Entry 7QEE (X-ray diffraction, 2.37 A resolution); this record covers chain A.

[Chain A]
Protein: SN243
Organism: Synthetic construct
Notes: engineered mutation(s): D415N
Sequence (759 residues; row label = number of the first residue in the row):
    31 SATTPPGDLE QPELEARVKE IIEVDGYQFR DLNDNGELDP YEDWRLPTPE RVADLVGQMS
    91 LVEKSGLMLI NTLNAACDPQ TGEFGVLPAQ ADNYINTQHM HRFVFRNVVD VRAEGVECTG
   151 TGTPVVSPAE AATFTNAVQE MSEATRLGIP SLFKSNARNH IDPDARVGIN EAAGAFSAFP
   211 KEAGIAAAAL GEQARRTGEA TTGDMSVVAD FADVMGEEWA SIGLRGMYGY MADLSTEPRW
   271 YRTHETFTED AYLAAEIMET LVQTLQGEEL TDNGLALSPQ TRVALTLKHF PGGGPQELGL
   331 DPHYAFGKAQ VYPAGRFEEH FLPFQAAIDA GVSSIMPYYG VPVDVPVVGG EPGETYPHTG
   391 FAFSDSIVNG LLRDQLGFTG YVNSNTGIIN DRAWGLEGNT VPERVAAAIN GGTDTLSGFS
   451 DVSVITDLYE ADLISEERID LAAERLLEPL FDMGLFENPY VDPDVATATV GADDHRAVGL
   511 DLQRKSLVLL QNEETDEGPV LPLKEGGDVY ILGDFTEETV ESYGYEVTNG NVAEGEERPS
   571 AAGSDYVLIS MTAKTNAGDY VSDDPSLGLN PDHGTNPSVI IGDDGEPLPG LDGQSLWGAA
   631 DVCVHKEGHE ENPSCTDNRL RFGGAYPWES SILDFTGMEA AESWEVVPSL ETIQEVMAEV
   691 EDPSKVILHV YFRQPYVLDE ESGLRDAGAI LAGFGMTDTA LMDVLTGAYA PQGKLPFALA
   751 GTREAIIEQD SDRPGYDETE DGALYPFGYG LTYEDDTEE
Not modelled in the structure: 31-39, 194-202, 786-789
Disulfides: Cys107-Cys148, Cys633-Cys645
Ion coordination: Zn2+ site 1 near Asp55 (its only coordinating residue here); Zn2+ site 2: Asn63, Asn65, Glu67, Glu72; Zn2+ site 3 near His131 (its only coordinating residue here); Zn2+ site 4: Thr266, Gln759, Asp760, Arg763; Zn2+ site 5 near Glu289 (its only coordinating residue here); Zn2+ site 6: Gln326, Leu330, Gly337, Ala339; Zn2+ site 7 near His505 (its only coordinating residue here); Zn2+ site 8: Glu551 (shared with 2 residues of chain B); Zn2+ site 9 near Glu556 (its only coordinating residue here); Zn2+ site 10: Asp602 (shared with 2 residues of chain B); Zn2+ site 11: His603, Glu672
Ligand contacts: 4-nitrophenyl glucosiduronic acid (C3G; 4-nitrophenyl beta-D-glucopyranosiduronic acid): Arg136, Asn186, Tyr258, Tyr271, Arg272, Glu275, Lys318, His319, His333, Met366, Tyr368, Tyr369, Asn415, Thr416, Ser447, Phe652

[Summary]
Bound to chain A: 4-nitrophenyl glucosiduronic acid. Asn63, Asn65, Glu67 and Glu72 form the Zn2+ site 2.
Thr266, Gln759, Asp760 and Arg763 coordinate Zn2+ site 4.
Chain A is SN243 (Synthetic construct); the structure, SN243 mutant D415N bound to
para-nitrophenyl-Beta-D-glucuronide, was determined by X-ray diffraction together with 7QE1, 7QE2, 7QEF and
7QG4 from the same study.
